2O6G - chains D and F of the 6 polymer chains in the assembly; structure by X-ray diffraction, 3.10 A resolution.

Chain D:
Molecule: interferon-b enhancer
Sequence (57 nucleotides; each row starts with the number of its first residue):
     1 TAAATGACATAGGGAAACTGAAAGGGAAAGTGAAAGTGGGAAATTCCTCT
    51 GAATAGA

Chain F:
Molecule: Interferon regulatory factor 3
Organism: Homo sapiens
Notes: fragment: DNA binding domain, residues 3-112
UniProtKB: Q14653 (IRF3_HUMAN); residue numbers follow UniProt; this construct covers 1-123
Amino-acid sequence (123 residues; row label = number of the first residue in the row):
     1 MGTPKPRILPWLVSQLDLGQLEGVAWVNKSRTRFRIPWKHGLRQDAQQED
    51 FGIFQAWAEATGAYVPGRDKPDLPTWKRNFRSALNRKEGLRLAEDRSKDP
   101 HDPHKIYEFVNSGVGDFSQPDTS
Disordered / not traced: 1-3, 112-123
Curated features (UniProtKB/Swiss-Prot):
  - DNA-binding region: Lys5 to Asn111 (IRF tryptophan pentad repeat)
  - site: Asp121, Thr122 (Cleavage)
  - modified residue: Thr3 (Phosphothreonine), Ser14 (Phosphoserine), Thr75 (Phosphothreonine), Ser97 (Phosphoserine), Ser123 (Phosphoserine)
From the paper describing this entry:
  - binding site for interferon-b enhancer: His40, Leu42, Asn79, Ser82
  - specificity-determining residues: Leu42, Arg78, Arg86

Interface between chain D and chain F:
Pairs across the interface - 18 pairs, chain D then chain F:
  DA15(D) - Leu42(F)  base contact
  DA17(D) - His40(F)  phosphate contact
  DA17(D) - Gly41(F)  hydrogen bond to the phosphate
  DA17(D) - Pro74(F)  phosphate contact
  DC18(D) - Lys39(F)  phosphate contact
  DC18(D) - His40(F)  phosphate contact
  DC18(D) - Gly41(F)  hydrogen bond to the phosphate
  DC18(D) - Phe51(F)  phosphate contact
  DC18(D) - Pro74(F)  phosphate contact
  DC18(D) - Lys77(F)  salt bridge to the phosphate
  DT19(D) - Trp38(F)  hydrogen bond to the phosphate
  DT19(D) - Lys77(F)  phosphate contact
  DT19(D) - Arg81(F)  salt bridge to the phosphate
  DT19(D) - Lys105(F)  salt bridge to the phosphate
  DG20(D) - Arg81(F)  salt bridge to the phosphate
  DG20(D) - Asn85(F)  hydrogen bond to the phosphate
  DA22(D) - Arg86(F)  hydrogen bond to the base
  DA23(D) - Arg86(F)  base contact
Other interface residues (no listed pair), chain D (9 interface residues in all): DA16, DA21
Other interface residues (no listed pair), chain F (14 interface residues in all): Arg78, Ser82

In short:
9 residues of chain D and 14 residues of chain F are in contact; the contacts include 5 hydrogen bonds and 4
salt bridges. Polar pairs include DA22(D)-Arg86(F), DA17(D)-Gly41(F) and DC18(D)-Gly41(F). From the paper: a
binding site for interferon-b enhancer at His40(F), Leu42(F) and Asn79(F) among others; specificity
determinants Leu42(F), Arg78(F) and Arg86(F).
Here chain D is interferon-b enhancer and chain F is Interferon regulatory factor 3 (Homo sapiens). Entry 2O6G
(Crystal structure of IRF-3 bound to the interferon-b enhancer) was determined by X-ray diffraction, deposited
together with 2O61.
